PDB entry 8F4P | electron microscopy, 3.70 A resolution | chains B and C of the 4 polymer chains in the assembly

Chain B (and C):
Name: Spike glycoprotein
From: Severe acute respiratory syndrome coronavirus 2
Notes: chain C of this document is another copy of the same molecule, construct and numbering; everything in this record applies to it too
Reference sequence: P0DTC2 (SPIKE_SARS2); residues 14-1149 here = UniProt positions 14-1149
Amino-acid sequence (1136 residues; numbered 14 to 1149; the number before each row is that of its first residue):
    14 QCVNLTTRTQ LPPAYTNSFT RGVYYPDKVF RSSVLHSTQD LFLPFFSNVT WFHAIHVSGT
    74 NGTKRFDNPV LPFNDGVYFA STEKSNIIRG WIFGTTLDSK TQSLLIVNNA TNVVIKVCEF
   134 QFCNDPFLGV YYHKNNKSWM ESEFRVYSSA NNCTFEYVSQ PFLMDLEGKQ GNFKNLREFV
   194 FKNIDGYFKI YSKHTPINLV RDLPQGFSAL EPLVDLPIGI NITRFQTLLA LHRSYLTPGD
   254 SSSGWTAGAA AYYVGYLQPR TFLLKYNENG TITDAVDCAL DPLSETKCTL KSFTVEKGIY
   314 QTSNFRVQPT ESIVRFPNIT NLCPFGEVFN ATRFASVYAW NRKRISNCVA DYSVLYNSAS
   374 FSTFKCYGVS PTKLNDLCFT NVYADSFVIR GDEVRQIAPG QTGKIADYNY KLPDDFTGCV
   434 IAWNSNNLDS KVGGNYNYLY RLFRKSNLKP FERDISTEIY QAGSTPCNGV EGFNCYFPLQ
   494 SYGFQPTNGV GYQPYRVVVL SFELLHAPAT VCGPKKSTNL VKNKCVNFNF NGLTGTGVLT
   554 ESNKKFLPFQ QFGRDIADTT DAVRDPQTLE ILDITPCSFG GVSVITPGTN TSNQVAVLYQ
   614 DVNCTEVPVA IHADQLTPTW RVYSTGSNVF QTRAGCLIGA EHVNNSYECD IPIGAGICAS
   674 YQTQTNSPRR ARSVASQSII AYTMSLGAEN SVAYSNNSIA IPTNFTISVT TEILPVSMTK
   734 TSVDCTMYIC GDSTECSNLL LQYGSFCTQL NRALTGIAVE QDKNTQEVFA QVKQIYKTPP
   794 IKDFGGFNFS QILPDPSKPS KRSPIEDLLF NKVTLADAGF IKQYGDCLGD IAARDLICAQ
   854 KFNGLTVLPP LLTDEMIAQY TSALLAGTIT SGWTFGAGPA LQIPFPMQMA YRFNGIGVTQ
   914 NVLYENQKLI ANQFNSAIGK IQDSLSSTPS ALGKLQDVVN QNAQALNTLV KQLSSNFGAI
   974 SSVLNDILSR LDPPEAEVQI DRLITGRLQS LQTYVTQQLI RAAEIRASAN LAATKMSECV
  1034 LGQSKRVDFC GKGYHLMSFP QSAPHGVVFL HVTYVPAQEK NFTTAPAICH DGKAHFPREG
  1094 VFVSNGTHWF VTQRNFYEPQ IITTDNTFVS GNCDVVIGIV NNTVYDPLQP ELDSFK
Not modelled in the structure: 71-75, 624-629, 676-689, 829-851 (chain C: 71-75, 618-640, 677-688, 828-850, 941-943, 1147-1149)
Disulfide bonds: C336-C361, C379-C432, C391-C525, C480-C488
Covalent attachments: N-acetylglucosamine (NAG) linked to N282, N331, N343, N603, N616, N657, N709, N717, N801, N1074, N1098, N1134
Construct notes: conflict P817 (Phe in P0DTC2), P892 (Ala in P0DTC2), P899 (Ala in P0DTC2), P942 (Ala in P0DTC2), P986 (Lys in P0DTC2), P987 (Val in P0DTC2)
Swiss-Prot annotation at these positions:
  - region: N280 to C301 (Putative superantigen), R403 to D405 (Integrin-binding motif), N448 to F456 (Immunodominant HLA epitope recognized by the CD8+), P681 to A684 (Putative superantigen), S816 to Y837 (Fusion peptide 1), K835 to F855 (Fusion peptide 2)
  - site (Cleavage): R685, S686, R815, S816
  - glycosylation: N17 (N-linked (GlcNAc...) (complex) asparagine), N61 (N-linked (GlcNAc...) (hybrid) asparagine), N74 (N-linked (GlcNAc...) (complex) asparagine), N122 (N-linked (GlcNAc...) (hybrid) asparagine), N149 (N-linked (GlcNAc...) (complex) asparagine), N165 (N-linked (GlcNAc...) (complex) asparagine), N234 (N-linked (GlcNAc...) (high mannose) asparagine), N282 (N-linked (GlcNAc...) (complex) asparagine), T323 (O-linked (GalNAc) threonine), S325 (O-linked (HexNAc...) serine), N331 (N-linked (GlcNAc...) (complex) asparagine), N343 (N-linked (GlcNAc...) (complex) asparagine), N603 (N-linked (GlcNAc...) (hybrid) asparagine), N616 (N-linked (GlcNAc...) (complex) asparagine), N657 (N-linked (GlcNAc...) (complex) asparagine), T676 (O-linked (GlcNAc...) threonine), T678 (O-linked (GlcNAc...) threonine), N709 (N-linked (GlcNAc...) (high mannose) asparagine), N717 (N-linked (GlcNAc...) (hybrid) asparagine), N801 (N-linked (GlcNAc...) (hybrid) asparagine) and 3 more in UniProt
  - natural variant: L18 (L18F: In strain: Beta/B.1.351, Gamma/P.1 and 1 more), T19 (T19I: In strain: Omicron/BQ.1.1, Omicron/XBB.1.5 and 1 more; T19R: In strain: Delta/B.1.617.2, Omicron/BA.2 and 4 more), T20 (T20N: In strain: Gamma/P.1), L24 to A27 (sequence variant, change not given here; In strain: Omicron/BA.2, Omicron/BA.2.12.1 and 6 more), P26 (P26S: In strain: Gamma/P.1), Q52 (Q52H: In strain: Omicron/EG.5.1), A67 (A67V: In strain: Eta/B.1.525, Omicron/BA.1), H69 to V70 (deletion: In strain: Alpha/B.1.1.7, Eta/B.1.525 and 5 more), G75 (G75V: In strain: Lambda/C.37), T76 (T76I: In strain: Lambda/C.37), D80 (D80A: In strain: Beta/B.1.351), V83 (V83A: In strain: Omicron/XBB.1.5, Omicron/EG.5.1), 79 further natural variant entries in UniProt
  - mutagenesis: H69 to V70 (Increased incorporation of cleaved spike into virions), N121 (N121Q: Partial loss of biliverdin affinity), R190 (R190K: Partial loss of biliverdin affinity), N234 (N234Q: Increased resistance to neutralizing antibodies), N331 (N331Q: Reduced viral infectivity), N343 (N343Q: Reduced viral infectivity), L452 (L452R: Increased resistance to neutralizing antibodies. Decreases HLA binding to NF9 epitope. Increased binding affinity to human ACE2), Y453 (Y453F: Decreased HLA binding to NF9 epitope. Increased binding affinity to human ACE2), A475 (A475V: Increased resistance to neutralizing antibodies), V483 (V483A: Increased resistance to neutralizing antibodies), E484 (E484D: Increased replication in human TMEM106B overexpressing cells), F490 (F490L: Increased resistance to neutralizing antibodies and human covalescent sera neutralization), 14 further mutagenesis entries in UniProt

Chain B / chain C interface:
Pairs across the interface (137):
  N317(B) - D737(C)  hydrogen bond
  R319(B) - M740(C)
  R357(B) - Y200(C)
  V382(B) - R983(C)
  S383(B) - R983(C)
  S383(B) - L984(C)
  S383(B) - D985(C)  hydrogen bond (side chain-backbone)
  S383(B) - E988(C)  hydrogen bond
  T385(B) - R983(C)
  K386(B) - S982(C)
  K386(B) - R983(C)  hydrogen bond (side chain-backbone)
  K386(B) - L984(C)  hydrogen bond (side chain-backbone)
  D389(B) - S982(C)
  L390(B) - S982(C)
  L390(B) - R983(C)
  Y396(B) - Y200(C)  hydrogen bond
  K417(B) - R408(C)
  L517(B) - R983(C)
  H519(B) - D40(C)
  H519(B) - V42(C)
  T547(B) - N978(C)  hydrogen bond (backbone-side chain)
  G548(B) - N978(C)
  T549(B) - D745(C)
  K557(B) - F43(C)
  K558(B) - N282(C)
  F559(B) - K41(C)
  F559(B) - F43(C)  hydrophobic
  L560(B) - E224(C)
  F562(B) - K41(C)
  F562(B) - E224(C)
  Q563(B) - K41(C)
  F565(B) - K41(C)
  F565(B) - V42(C)
  F565(B) - F43(C)
  G566(B) - F43(C)
  R567(B) - F43(C)  hydrogen bond (backbone-backbone)
  I569(B) - K964(C)
  D571(B) - V976(C)
  P589(B) - F855(C)  hydrophobic
  F592(B) - M740(C)  hydrophobic
  F592(B) - G857(C)
  Q613(B) - L861(C)
  D614(B) - V860(C)
  A647(B) - P862(C)  hydrophobic
  P665(B) - L864(C)  hydrophobic
  I666(B) - L864(C)
  G667(B) - P863(C)
  A668(B) - P863(C)  hydrogen bond (backbone-backbone)
  A668(B) - L864(C)
  G669(B) - L864(C)  hydrogen bond (backbone-backbone)
  G669(B) - M869(C)
  M697(B) - L864(C)  hydrophobic
  M697(B) - M869(C)  hydrophobic
  L699(B) - I788(C)
  L699(B) - M869(C)  hydrophobic
  L699(B) - Y873(C)
  G700(B) - K786(C)
  A701(B) - Q787(C)
  A701(B) - I788(C)  hydrogen bond (backbone-backbone)
  E702(B) - I788(C)
  E702(B) - K790(C)
  N703(B) - Q787(C)
  N703(B) - I788(C)  hydrogen bond (backbone-backbone)
  N703(B) - Y789(C)
  V705(B) - T883(C)
  V705(B) - A893(C)  hydrophobic
  A706(B) - Q895(C)  hydrogen bond (backbone-side chain)
  Y707(B) - P792(C)  hydrophobic
  Y707(B) - D796(C)  hydrogen bond (side chain-backbone)
  Y707(B) - F797(C)
  Y707(B) - I896(C)
  Y707(B) - P897(C)  hydrophobic
  Y707(B) - F898(C)
  S708(B) - P897(C)
  N709(B) - D796(C)  hydrogen bond
  N709(B) - P897(C)
  N710(B) - P897(C)
  S711(B) - Q895(C)
  S711(B) - P897(C)
  I712(B) - Q895(C)
  I712(B) - I896(C)  hydrophobic
  A713(B) - L894(C)
  A713(B) - Q895(C)  hydrogen bond (backbone-backbone)
  P715(B) - L894(C)  hydrophobic
  Q957(B) - R765(C)
  T961(B) - S758(C)
  T961(B) - Q762(C)
  Q965(B) - S758(C)  hydrogen bond
  S968(B) - Q755(C)
  S968(B) - G757(C)
  N969(B) - Q755(C)
  F970(B) - Q755(C)
  F970(B) - Y756(C)
  F970(B) - F759(C)  hydrophobic
  G971(B) - Q755(C)
  R995(B) - D994(C)  salt bridge
  Q1002(B) - F759(C)
  Q1002(B) - Q1005(C)  hydrogen bond
  S1003(B) - F759(C)
  T1006(B) - Q1005(C)
  Q1010(B) - L1012(C)
  I1013(B) - I1013(C)  hydrophobic
  E1017(B) - R1019(C)  salt bridge
  R1039(B) - E1031(C)  salt bridge
  R1039(B) - R1039(C)
  V1040(B) - S1030(C)
  V1040(B) - E1031(C)
  V1040(B) - L1034(C)
  D1041(B) - G889(C)
  D1041(B) - S1030(C)
  G1046(B) - A890(C)
  Y1047(B) - W886(C)  hydrogen bond
  Y1047(B) - A890(C)  hydrophobic
  P1069(B) - A890(C)
  P1069(B) - P892(C)
  E1072(B) - L894(C)
  N1074(B) - Q895(C)  hydrogen bond
  T1077(B) - P897(C)
  T1077(B) - M900(C)  hydrogen bond
  A1078(B) - M900(C)
  P1079(B) - Y917(C)  hydrophobic
  F1089(B) - Y917(C)  hydrophobic
  P1090(B) - Q913(C)
  V1094(B) - M900(C)  hydrophobic
  V1094(B) - Y904(C)
  R1107(B) - Y904(C)
  R1107(B) - N907(C)
  R1107(B) - Q913(C)
  S1123(B) - N914(C)  hydrogen bond
  S1123(B) - E918(C)
  S1123(B) - E1111(C)  hydrogen bond
  G1124(B) - E918(C)
  V1128(B) - E918(C)
  V1129(B) - Y917(C)
  L1141(B) - L1141(C)  hydrophobic
  L1141(B) - E1144(C)
  L1145(B) - E1144(C)
Also at the interface, not in a pair above, chain B (103 interface residues in all): Q314, G381, D405, R408, P521, A570, R646, I670, S704, G999, T1009, V1068, G1093, F1121, I1130
Also at the interface, not in a pair above, chain C (98 interface residues in all): R44, P225, P230, P412, G413, S735, T739, T768, E773, Q784, K854, N856, L865, T866, Q872, T887, G891, T912, Q920, V963, I973, D979, Q1002, T1009, T1027

Overview:
103 residues of chain B face 98 of chain C across their interface; the contacts include 23 hydrogen bonds and
3 salt bridges. Polar pairs include R995(B)-D994(C), E1017(B)-R1019(C) and R1039(B)-E1031(C). Covalently
linked N-acetylglucosamine: at N282(B), N331(B), N343(B), N603(B), N616(B) and N657(B) and 6 more.
Both chains are Spike glycoprotein (Severe acute respiratory syndrome coronavirus 2). Entry 8F4P (SARS-CoV-2
spike protein trimer (down conformation) bound with a nanobody) was determined by electron microscopy.
